Entry 5YUU (X-ray diffraction, 1.89 A resolution); this record covers chains F and H of the 3 polymer chains in the assembly.

# Chain F
Protein: DNA polymerase IV
Organism: Escherichia coli (strain K12)
Notes: EC 2.7.7.7
UniProtKB: Q47155 (DPO4_ECOLI); numbering as in UniProt (aligned over 2-351)
Sequence (352 residues; numbered 0 to 351; the number before each row is that of its first residue; numbering starts at 0):
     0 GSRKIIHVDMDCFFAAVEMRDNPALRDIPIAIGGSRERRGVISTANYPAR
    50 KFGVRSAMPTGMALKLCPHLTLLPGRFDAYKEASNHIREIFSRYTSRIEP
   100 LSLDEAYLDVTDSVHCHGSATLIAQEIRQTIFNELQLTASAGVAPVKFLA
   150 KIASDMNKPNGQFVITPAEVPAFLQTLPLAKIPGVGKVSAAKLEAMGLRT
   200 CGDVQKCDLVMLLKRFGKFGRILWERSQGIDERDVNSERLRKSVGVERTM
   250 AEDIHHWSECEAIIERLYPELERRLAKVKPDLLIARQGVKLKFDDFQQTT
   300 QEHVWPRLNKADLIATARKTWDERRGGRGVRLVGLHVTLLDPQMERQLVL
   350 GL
Unresolved in the structure: 342-351
Construct notes: expression tag (0-1)
Metal / ion sites: Mg2+ site 1: Asp-8, Met-9, Asp-103 (together with dTTP); Mg2+ site 2: Asp-8, Asp-103, Glu-104 (together with dTTP) (shared with DC873(H) of chain H)
Residues lining bound ligands: dTTP: Asp-8, Met-9, Asp-10, Cys-11, Phe-12, Phe-13, Ser-42, Thr-43, Tyr-46, Arg-49, Ser-55, Ala-56, Asp-103, Glu-104, Lys-157
Swiss-Prot annotation at these positions:
  - active site: Glu-104
  - binding site (Mg(2+)): Asp-8, Asp-103
  - site: Phe-13 (Substrate discrimination)
  - natural variant: Glu-36 to Arg-38 (sequence variant, change not given here; In strain: ECOR 45B1), Gln-124 (Q124K: In strain: ECOR 35D), Asn-132 (N132S: In strain: ECOR 34B1 and ECOR 37UG), Gln-135 (Q135H: In strain: ECOR 70B1), Pro-170 (P170S: In strain: ECOR 37UG), Ala-171 (A171T: In strain: ECOR 45B1, ECOR 46D and 2 more), Leu-176 (L176F: In strain: ECOR 37UG), Gly-201 (G201S: In strain: ECOR 59B2), Met-210 (M210I: In strain: ECOR 37UG, ECOR 45B1 and 4 more; M210T: In strain: ECOR 35D, ECOR 46D and 6 more), Arg-225 (R225C: In strain: ECOR 59B2 and ECOR 60B2), Ala-310 (A310S: In strain: ECOR 57B2, ECOR 59B2 and 2 more), Asp-321 (D321N: In strain: ECOR 35D)
  - mutagenesis: Asp-8 (D8A/H: Loss of function), Arg-49 (R49A/F: Loss of function), Asp-103 (D103A/N: Loss of function), Glu-104 (E104A: Loss of function)
What the authors report for this chain:
  - mutagenesis - R49A: abolished catalytic activity

# Chain H
Molecule: DTN2
Sequence (19 nucleotides; numbered 856 to 874; the number before each row is that of its first residue):
   856 TCTAGGGTCCTAGGACCCT
Unresolved in the structure: 856-859, 874
Metal / ion sites: Mg2+: DC873 (together with dTTP) (shared with Asp-8(F), Asp-103(F), Glu-104(F) of chain F)

# How chain F and chain H interact
Residue-residue contacts (29):
  Ser-101(F) / DC873(H)  hydrogen bond to the phosphate
  Asp-103(F) / DC873(H)  phosphate contact
  Glu-104(F) / DC873(H)  phosphate contact
  Lys-150(F) / DC873(H)  salt bridge to the phosphate
  Ile-181(F) / DC872(H)  phosphate contact
  Pro-182(F) / DC872(H)  phosphate contact
  Gly-183(F) / DC871(H)  phosphate contact
  Gly-183(F) / DC872(H)  hydrogen bond to the phosphate
  Val-184(F) / DC872(H)  phosphate contact
  Gly-185(F) / DC871(H)  hydrogen bond to the phosphate
  Gly-185(F) / DC872(H)  phosphate contact
  Lys-186(F) / DC871(H)  hydrogen bond to the phosphate
  Lys-186(F) / DC872(H)  salt bridge to the phosphate
  Val-187(F) / DA870(H)  phosphate contact
  Val-187(F) / DC871(H)  hydrogen bond to the phosphate
  Ser-188(F) / DA870(H)  phosphate contact
  Ser-188(F) / DC871(H)  hydrogen bond to the phosphate
  Arg-285(F) / DC865(H)  sugar contact
  Arg-285(F) / DT866(H)  salt bridge to the phosphate
  Thr-298(F) / DG868(H)  hydrogen bond to the phosphate
  Thr-299(F) / DA867(H)  phosphate contact
  Thr-299(F) / DG868(H)  hydrogen bond to the phosphate
  Gln-300(F) / DA867(H)  phosphate contact
  Glu-301(F) / DT866(H)  phosphate contact
  Glu-301(F) / DA867(H)  hydrogen bond to the phosphate
  His-302(F) / DT866(H)  phosphate contact
  Val-303(F) / DT866(H)  hydrogen bond to the phosphate
  Arg-323(F) / DA867(H)  salt bridge to the phosphate
  Arg-323(F) / DG868(H)  salt bridge to the phosphate
Other interface residues (no listed pair), chain F (21 interface residues in all): Gln-297
Other interface residues (no listed pair), chain H (9 interface residues in all): DG869

# Overview
21 residues of chain F face 9 of chain H across their interface, with 10 hydrogen bonds and 5 salt bridges.
Among the polar pairs are Ser-101(F)/DC873(H), Gly-183(F)/DC872(H) and Gly-185(F)/DC871(H). Ligands of chain
F: dTTP. The paper reports that R49A of chain F abolishes catalytic activity.
Chain F is DNA polymerase IV (Escherichia coli (strain K12)) and chain H is DTN2; the structure, DNA
polymerase IV - DNA ternary complex 4, was determined by X-ray diffraction, deposited together with 5YUR,
5YUS, 5YUT, 5YUV, 5YUW, 5YUX and 10 further entries.
